6P19 - chains A and C of the 9 polymer chains in the assembly; structure by electron microscopy, 3.80 A resolution.

== Chain A ==
Protein: DNA-directed RNA polymerase subunit alpha
Source organism: Escherichia coli (strain K12)
Notes: EC 2.7.7.6
UniProt: P0A7Z4 (RPOA_ECOLI); residues 1-329 here = UniProt positions 1-329
Amino-acid sequence (329 residues; row label = number of the first residue in the row):
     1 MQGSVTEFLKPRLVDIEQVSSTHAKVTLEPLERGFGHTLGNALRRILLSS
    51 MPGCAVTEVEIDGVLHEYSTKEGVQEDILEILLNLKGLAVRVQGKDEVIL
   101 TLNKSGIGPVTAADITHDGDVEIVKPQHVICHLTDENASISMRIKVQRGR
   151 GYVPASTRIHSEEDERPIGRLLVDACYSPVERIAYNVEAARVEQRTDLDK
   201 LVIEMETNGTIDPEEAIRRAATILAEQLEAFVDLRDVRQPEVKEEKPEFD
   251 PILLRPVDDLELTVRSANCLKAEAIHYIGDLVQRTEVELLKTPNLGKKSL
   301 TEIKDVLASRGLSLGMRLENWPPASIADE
Disordered / not traced: 1-5, 236-329

== Chain C ==
Protein: DNA-directed RNA polymerase subunit beta
Source organism: Escherichia coli (strain K12)
Notes: EC 2.7.7.6
UniProt: P0A8V2 (RPOB_ECOLI); residue numbers follow UniProt; this construct covers 1-1342
Amino-acid sequence (1342 residues; each row starts with the number of its first residue):
     1 MVYSYTEKKRIRKDFGKRPQVLDVPYLLSIQLDSFQKFIEQDPEGQYGLE
    51 AAFRSVFPIQSYSGNSELQYVSYRLGEPVFDVQECQIRGVTYSAPLRVKL
   101 RLVIYEREAPEGTVKDIKEQEVYMGEIPLMTDNGTFVINGTERVIVSQLH
   151 RSPGVFFDSDKGKTHSSGKVLYNARIIPYRGSWLDFEFDPKDNLFVRIDR
   201 RRKLPATIILRALNYTTEQILDLFFEKVIFEIRDNKLQMELVPERLRGET
   251 ASFDIEANGKVYVEKGRRITARHIRQLEKDDVKLIEVPVEYIAGKVVAKD
   301 YIDESTGELICAANMELSLDLLAKLSQSGHKRIETLFTNDLDHGPYISET
   351 LRVDPTNDRLSALVEIYRMMRPGEPPTREAAESLFENLFFSEDRYDLSAV
   401 GRMKFNRSLLREEIEGSGILSKDDIIDVMKKLIDIRNGKGEVDDIDHLGN
   451 RRIRSVGEMAENQFRVGLVRVERAVKERLSLGDLDTLMPQDMINAKPISA
   501 AVKEFFGSSQLSQFMDQNNPLSEITHKRRISALGPGGLTRERAGFEVRDV
   551 HPTHYGRVCPIETPEGPNIGLINSLSVYAQTNEYGFLETPYRKVTDGVVT
   601 DEIHYLSAIEEGNYVIAQANSNLDEEGHFVEDLVTCRSKGESSLFSRDQV
   651 DYMDVSTQQVVSVGASLIPFLEHDDANRALMGANMQRQAVPTLRADKPLV
   701 GTGMERAVAVDSGVTAVAKRGGVVQYVDASRIVIKVNEDEMYPGEAGIDI
   751 YNLTKYTRSNQNTCINQMPCVSLGEPVERGDVLADGPSTDLGELALGQNM
   801 RVAFMPWNGYNFEDSILVSERVVQEDRFTTIHIQELACVSRDTKLGPEEI
   851 TADIPNVGEAALSKLDESGIVYIGAEVTGGDILVGKVTPKGETQLTPEEK
   901 LLRAIFGEKASDVKDSSLRVPNGVSGTVIDVQVFTRDGVEKDKRALEIEE
   951 MQLKQAKKDLSEELQILEAGLFSRIRAVLVAGGVEAEKLDKLPRDRWLEL
  1001 GLTDEEKQNQLEQLAEQYDELKHEFEKKLEAKRRKITQGDDLAPGVLKIV
  1051 KVYLAVKRRIQPGDKMAGRHGNKGVISKINPIEDMPYDENGTPVDIVLNP
  1101 LGVPSRMNIGQILETHLGMAAKGIGDKINAMLKQQQEVAKLREFIQRAYD
  1151 LGADVRQKVDLSTFSDEEVMRLAENLRKGMPIATPVFDGAKEAEIKELLK
  1201 LGDLPTSGQIRLYDGRTGEQFERPVTVGYMYMLKLNHLVDDKMHARSTGS
  1251 YSLVTQQPLGGKAQFGGQRFGEMEVWALEAYGAAYTLQEMLTVKSDDVNG
  1301 RTKMYKNIVDGNHQMEPGMPESFNVLLKEIRSLGINIELEDE
Disordered / not traced: 1-2, 894-909

== How chain A and chain C interact ==
Contacting residue pairs - 64 pairs, chain A then chain C:
  N41(A) - G1215(C)
  N41(A) - R1216(C)
  N41(A) - T1217(C)
  N41(A) - G1218(C)
  R44(A) - E1083(C)
  R44(A) - Y1087(C)
  R44(A) - G1091(C)
  R45(A) - E1083(C)
  R45(A) - D1084(C)  salt bridge
  R45(A) - G1215(C)  hydrogen bond (side chain-backbone)
  R45(A) - R1216(C)
  L48(A) - E1083(C)
  S49(A) - E1083(C)
  L65(A) - I873(C)
  H66(A) - I873(C)
  H66(A) - G874(C)
  H66(A) - V928(C)
  H66(A) - I929(C)  hydrogen bond (side chain-backbone)
  Y68(A) - Y756(C)
  Y68(A) - T927(C)
  Y68(A) - I929(C)  hydrophobic
  Y68(A) - A1055(C)
  Y68(A) - K1057(C)
  T70(A) - A729(C)
  K71(A) - D728(C)
  E72(A) - D728(C)
  G73(A) - Y726(C)  hydrogen bond (backbone-side chain)
  G73(A) - D728(C)  hydrogen bond (backbone-side chain)
  V74(A) - D728(C)
  V74(A) - A729(C)  hydrogen bond (backbone-backbone)
  Q75(A) - V727(C)
  Q75(A) - A729(C)
  Q75(A) - V771(C)  hydrogen bond (side chain-backbone)
  Q75(A) - S772(C)
  D77(A) - K755(C)  salt bridge
  D77(A) - Y756(C)
  L79(A) - L693(C)  hydrophobic
  L79(A) - Y756(C)
  L79(A) - I831(C)  hydrophobic
  L79(A) - K1057(C)
  E80(A) - M768(C)
  L83(A) - R694(C)
  K86(A) - Q824(C)
  T134(A) - Y726(C)
  T134(A) - V727(C)  hydrogen bond (side chain-backbone)
  Y152(A) - E820(C)
  Y152(A) - Q824(C)
  Y152(A) - R1059(C)  hydrogen bond
  P154(A) - R1059(C)
  I159(A) - E876(C)
  R166(A) - G874(C)
  R166(A) - E876(C)  salt bridge
  I168(A) - Y872(C)  hydrophobic
  I168(A) - G874(C)
  I168(A) - A875(C)
  D174(A) - D826(C)
  C176(A) - Q824(C)
  E181(A) - R821(C)  hydrogen bond (backbone-side chain)
  R182(A) - N1090(C)  hydrogen bond (side chain-backbone)
  R182(A) - G1091(C)
  A184(A) - N1090(C)
  A184(A) - G1091(C)
  Y185(A) - Y1087(C)
  Y185(A) - G1218(C)
Also at the interface, not in a pair above, chain A (36 interface residues in all): H37, E67, E76, D135, I183
Also at the interface, not in a pair above, chain C (47 interface residues in all): S730, P769, L773, V823, K958, V1056, I1082, E1089, T1092, P1093, E1219

== Summary ==
The interface between chain A and chain C involves 36 residues on one side and 47 on the other, with 10
hydrogen bonds and 3 salt bridges. Polar pairs include R45(A)-D1084(C), D77(A)-K755(C) and R166(A)-E876(C).
Chain A is DNA-directed RNA polymerase subunit alpha and chain C is DNA-directed RNA polymerase subunit beta,
both from Escherichia coli (strain K12); the structure, Q21 transcription antitermination complex: loaded
complex, was determined by electron microscopy (same publication as 6P18, 6P1A, 6P1B and 6P1C).
